9H8L - chain A; structure by X-ray diffraction, 2.10 A resolution.

# Chain A
Protein: Polyphosphate kinase
Organism: Lysinibacillus fusiformis
Reference sequence: A0A1E4R1F9 (A0A1E4R1F9_9BACI); residues 1-269 here = UniProt positions 1-269
Amino-acid sequence (269 residues; each row starts with the number of its first residue):
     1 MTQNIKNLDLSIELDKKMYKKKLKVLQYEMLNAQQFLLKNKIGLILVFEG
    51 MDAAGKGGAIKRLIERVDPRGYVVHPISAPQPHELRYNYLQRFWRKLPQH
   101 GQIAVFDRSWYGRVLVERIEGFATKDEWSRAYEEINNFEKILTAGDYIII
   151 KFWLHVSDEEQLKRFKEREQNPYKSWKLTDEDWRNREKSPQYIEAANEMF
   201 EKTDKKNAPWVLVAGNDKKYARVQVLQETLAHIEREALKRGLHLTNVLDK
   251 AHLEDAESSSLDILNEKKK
Unresolved in the structure: 1-10, 250-269
Small-molecule neighbours: thymidine-5'-phosphate (TMP): Ile77, Ser78, Ala79, Pro80, Arg92, Arg108, Gly112, Val116, Glu117, Phe122
From the paper describing this entry:
  - binding site for phosphate ion: Asp52 to Lys56, Gly57, Arg168
  - binding site for thymidine-5'-phosphate: Arg108, Glu117

# In short
Bound to chain A: thymidine-5'-phosphate. The paper reports a binding site for phosphate ion at Asp52, Gly57
and Arg168; a binding site for thymidine-5'-phosphate at Arg108 and Glu117.
Chain A is Polyphosphate kinase (Lysinibacillus fusiformis); the structure, Crystal Structure of Polyphosphate
kinase 2-II (PPK2-II) from Lysinibacillus fusiformis bound to TMP, was determined by X-ray diffraction
together with 9GP9, 9H8J and 9H8K from the same study.
